PDB entry 5G2D | X-ray diffraction, 1.80 A resolution | chain A

[Chain A]
Name: Chloride pump rhodopsin
Organism: Nonlabens marinus S1-08
Notes: fragment: seven trans-membrane
Reference sequence: W8VZW3 (W8VZW3_9FLAO); numbering as in UniProt (aligned over 1-272)
Chain sequence (275 residues; each row starts with the number of its first residue; numbers below 1 keep their minus sign (Pro-2 is residue -2)):
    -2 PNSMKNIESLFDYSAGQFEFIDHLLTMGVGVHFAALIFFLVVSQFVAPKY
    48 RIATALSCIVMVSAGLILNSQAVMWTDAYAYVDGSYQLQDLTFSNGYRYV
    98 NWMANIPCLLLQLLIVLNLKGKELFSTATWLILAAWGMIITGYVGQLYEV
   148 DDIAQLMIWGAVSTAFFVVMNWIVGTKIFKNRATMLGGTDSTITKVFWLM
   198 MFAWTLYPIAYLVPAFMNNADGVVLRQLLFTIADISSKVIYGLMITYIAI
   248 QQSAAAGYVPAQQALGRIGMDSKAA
Disordered / not traced: -2, 266-272
Covalently attached groups: retinal (RET) linked to Lys235
Differences from the reference sequence: expression tag (-2 to 0); engineered mutation Asn102 (Thr in W8VZW3)
Small-molecule neighbours: retinal (RET): Tyr96, Trp99, Ile103, Leu106, Met135, Ile136, Gly139, Gly157, Ser160, Thr161, Phe164, Trp201, Tyr204, Pro205, Tyr208, Ser234
What the authors report for this chain:
  - mutagenesis - F15A, W72A, Y83A: decreased stability

[In short]
Retinal is covalently linked to Lys235. From the paper: F15A, W72A and Y83A reduce stability.
Chain A is Chloride pump rhodopsin (Nonlabens marinus S1-08); the structure, The crystal structure of
light-driven chloride pump ClR (T102N) mutant at pH 4.5, was determined by X-ray diffraction (same publication
as 5G28, 5G2A, 5G2C and 5G54).
